Entry 3S8Q (X-ray diffraction, 2.10 A resolution); this record covers chains B and D of the 4 polymer chains in the assembly.

[Chain B]
Name: R-M controller protein
Source organism: Enterobacter sp. RFL1396
UniProtKB: Q8GGH0 (Q8GGH0_9ENTR); residue numbers follow UniProt; this construct covers 1-79
Amino-acid sequence (82 residues; each row starts with the number of its first residue; numbers below 1 keep their minus sign (Gly-2 is residue -2)):
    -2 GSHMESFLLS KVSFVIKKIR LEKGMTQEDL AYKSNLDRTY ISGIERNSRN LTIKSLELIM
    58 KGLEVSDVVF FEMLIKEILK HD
Unresolved in the structure: -2 to 2
Differences from the reference sequence: expression tag (-2 to 0)
What the authors report for this chain:
  - binding site for the 19-nt DNA strand (chain D): Thr36, Tyr37, Arg43, Arg46, Asn47, Ser52
  - binding site for the 19-nt DNA strand: Arg35, Thr36, Tyr37, Arg43, Arg46, Asn47, Ser52
  - specificity-determining residues: Arg35, Thr36, Arg46
  - conformationally variable residues (loop rearrangement, side-chain flip): Arg43 to Asn47

[Chain D]
Molecule: 19-nt DNA strand
Sequence (19 nucleotides; row label = number of the first residue in the row):
     1 TCACGGACTA TAAGTCACA

[Interface between chain B and chain D]
Pairs across the interface (11):
  Arg17(B) - DC2(D)  salt bridge to the phosphate
  Thr23(B) - DT1(D)  sugar contact
  Thr23(B) - DC2(D)  phosphate contact
  Gln24(B) - DC2(D)  hydrogen bond to the phosphate
  Gln24(B) - DA3(D)  hydrogen bond to the phosphate
  Thr36(B) - DC4(D)  base contact
  Thr36(B) - DG5(D)  base contact
  Ser39(B) - DA3(D)  hydrogen bond to the phosphate
  Arg43(B) - DA3(D)  salt bridge to the phosphate
  Arg43(B) - DC4(D)  salt bridge to the phosphate
  Thr49(B) - DA12(D)  sugar contact
Interface residues without a listed pair, chain B (10 interface residues in all): Lys14, Glu25, Arg35

[In short]
10 residues of chain B and 6 residues of chain D are in contact, with 3 hydrogen bonds and 3 salt bridges.
Polar contacts include Gln24(B)-DC2(D), Gln24(B)-DA3(D) and Ser39(B)-DA3(D). From the paper: a binding site
for the 19-nt DNA strand at Arg35(B), Thr36(B) and Tyr37(B) among others; a binding site for the 19-nt DNA
strand (chain D) at Thr36(B), Tyr37(B) and Arg43(B) among others.
Here chain B is R-M controller protein (Enterobacter sp. RFL1396) and chain D is a 19-nt DNA strand. Entry
3S8Q (Crystal structure of the R-M controller protein C.Esp1396I OL operator complex) was determined by X-ray
diffraction.
